Entry 6HJT (X-ray diffraction, 1.33 A resolution); this record covers chain A.

# Chain A
Protein: Ferritin light chain
Source organism: Equus caballus
UniProt: P02791 (FRIL_HORSE); residues 1-174 here correspond to UniProt positions 2-175 (UniProt number = residue number + 1)
Sequence (174 residues; row label = number of the first residue in the row):
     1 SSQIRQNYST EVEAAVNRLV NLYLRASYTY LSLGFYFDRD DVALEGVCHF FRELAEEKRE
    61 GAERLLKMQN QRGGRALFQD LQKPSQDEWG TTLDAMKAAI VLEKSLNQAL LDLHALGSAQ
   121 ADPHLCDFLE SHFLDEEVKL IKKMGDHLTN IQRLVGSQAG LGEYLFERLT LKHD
Unresolved in the structure: 173-174
UniProt features mapped onto this chain:
  - region: E53 to E60 (Catalytic site for iron oxidation)
  - binding site (Fe cation): E53, E56, E57, E60, E63
  - modified residue: S1 (N-acetylserine)

# In short
UniProt lists 5 Fe cation-binding residues.
Chain A is Ferritin light chain (Equus caballus); the structure, The X-ray structure of the horse spleen
ferritin nanocage containing Pt, obtained upon encapsulation of a ..., was determined by X-ray diffraction,
deposited together with 6HJU.
